PDB entry 6O1A | X-ray diffraction, 2.60 A resolution | chains A and C

# Chain A (and C)
Molecule: AlfC
From: Lactobacillus casei
Notes: chain C of this document is another copy of the same molecule, construct and numbering; everything in this record applies to it too
Reference sequence: K0NB39 (K0NB39_LACCA); numbering as in UniProt (aligned over 1-344)
Chain sequence (345 residues; numbered 1 to 345; the number before each row is that of its first residue):
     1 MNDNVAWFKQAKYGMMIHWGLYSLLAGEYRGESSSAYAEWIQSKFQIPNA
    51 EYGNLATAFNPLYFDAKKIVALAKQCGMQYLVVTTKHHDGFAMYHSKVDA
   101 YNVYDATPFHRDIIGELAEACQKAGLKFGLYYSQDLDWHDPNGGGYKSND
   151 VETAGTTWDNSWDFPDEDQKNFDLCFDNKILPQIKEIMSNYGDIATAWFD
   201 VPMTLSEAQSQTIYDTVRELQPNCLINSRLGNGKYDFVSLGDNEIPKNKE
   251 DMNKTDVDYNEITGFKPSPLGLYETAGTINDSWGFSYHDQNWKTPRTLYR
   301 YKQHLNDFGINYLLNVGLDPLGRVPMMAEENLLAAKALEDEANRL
Unresolved in the structure: 1, 248-264 (chain C: 1, 248-266)
Construct notes: expression tag (345)
Ligand contacts: beta-L-fucopyranose (FUL): His18, Tyr37, Glu39, Trp40, His87, His88, Tyr131, Trp198, Asp200, Trp283
What the authors report for this chain:
  - binding site for beta-L-fucopyranose: His18, Glu39, Trp40, His87, His88, Tyr131, Trp198, Asp200, Trp283
  - catalytic residues: Asp200
  - catalytic residues: Asp242 (proposed by the authors, not directly observed)
  - mutagenesis - Y37A, D242A, N243A (103-fold), E244A, E274A, W283A: decreased catalytic activity
  - mutagenesis - D200A (>108-fold), R229A, N243A/E274A: abolished catalytic activity
  - mutagenesis - E39A (10-fold), F237A, E261A (3-fold): increased catalytic activity
  - mutagenesis - N253A: unchanged catalytic activity

# Interface between chain A and chain C
Pairs across the interface (47):
  Leu24(A) with Leu321(C)
  Leu25(A) with Tyr63(C), hydrophobic; Arg323(C), hydrogen bond (backbone-side chain)
  Glu28(A) with Arg323(C), hydrogen bond (backbone-side chain); Pro325(C); Met326(C), hydrogen bond (side chain-backbone)
  Tyr29(A) with Tyr63(C)
  Arg30(A) with Tyr63(C); Lys68(C)
  Gly31(A) with Met326(C); Glu329(C)
  Glu32(A) with Met326(C)
  Ser33(A) with Met326(C)
  Glu51(A) with Tyr63(C), hydrogen bond
  Asn54(A) with Leu62(C)
  Thr57(A) with Asn60(C), hydrogen bond (backbone-side chain); Leu62(C)
  Ala58(A) with Asn60(C); Leu62(C), hydrophobic
  Asn60(A) with Thr57(C), hydrogen bond (side chain-backbone); Ala58(C)
  Leu62(A) with Asn54(C); Leu55(C), hydrophobic; Thr57(C); Ala58(C), hydrophobic
  Tyr63(A) with Tyr29(C); Arg30(C); Glu51(C), hydrogen bond
  Phe285(A) with Tyr287(C)
  Tyr287(A) with Phe285(C); Tyr287(C), hydrophobic; Gln290(C), hydrogen bond (backbone-side chain); Pro320(C)
  His288(A) with Met326(C)
  Gln290(A) with Tyr287(C); Gln290(C)
  Leu321(A) with Leu24(C)
  Arg323(A) with Leu25(C), hydrogen bond (side chain-backbone); Glu28(C), hydrogen bond (side chain-backbone)
  Pro325(A) with Glu28(C); Tyr287(C)
  Met326(A) with Glu28(C), hydrogen bond (backbone-side chain); Gly31(C); Glu32(C); Ser33(C); Tyr287(C); His288(C)
Also at the interface, not in a pair above, chain A (28 interface residues in all): Leu55, Lys68, Asp319, Val324, Glu329
Also at the interface, not in a pair above, chain C (29 interface residues in all): Asp319, Val324

# Overview
Chain A and chain C form an interface of 28 and 29 residues respectively; the contacts include 11 hydrogen
bonds. Polar contacts include Leu25(A)-Arg323(C), Glu28(A)-Arg323(C) and Glu28(A)-Met326(C). Chain A binds
beta-L-fucopyranose. The paper reports catalytic residues Asp200(A) and Asp242(A); Y37A, D242A and N243A of
chain A, among others, reduce catalytic activity; 13 substitutions were tested in all.
Chain A and chain C are both AlfC (Lactobacillus casei); the structure, Alpha-L-fucosidase AlfC from
Lactobacillus casei in complex with alpha-L-fucose product, was determined by X-ray diffraction (same
publication as 6OHE, 6O1I, 6O1J, 6O18 and 6O1C).
